PDB entry 1PDZ | X-ray diffraction, 2.20 A resolution | chain A

Chain A:
Protein: Enolase
Source organism: Homarus gammarus
Notes: EC 4.2.1.11
Reference sequence: P56252 (ENO_HOMGA); residues 1-433 here = UniProt positions 1-433
Sequence (434 residues; numbered 0 to 433; the number before each row is that of its first residue; numbering starts at 0):
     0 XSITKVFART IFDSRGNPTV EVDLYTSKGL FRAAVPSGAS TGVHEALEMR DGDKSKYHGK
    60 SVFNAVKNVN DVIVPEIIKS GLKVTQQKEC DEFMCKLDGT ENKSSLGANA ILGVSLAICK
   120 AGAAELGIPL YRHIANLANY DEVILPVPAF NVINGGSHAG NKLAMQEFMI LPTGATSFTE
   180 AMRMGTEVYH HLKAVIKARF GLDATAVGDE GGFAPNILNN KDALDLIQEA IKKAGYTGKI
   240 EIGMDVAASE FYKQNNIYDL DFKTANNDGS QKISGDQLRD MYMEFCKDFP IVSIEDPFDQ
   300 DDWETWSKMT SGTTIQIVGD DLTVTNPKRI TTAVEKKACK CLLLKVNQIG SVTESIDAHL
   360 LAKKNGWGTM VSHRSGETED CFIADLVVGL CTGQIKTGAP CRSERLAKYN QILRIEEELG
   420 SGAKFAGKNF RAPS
Modified / non-standard residues: ACE (acetyl group) at position 0
Curated features (UniProtKB/Swiss-Prot):
  - active site: E209 (Proton donor), K344 (Proton acceptor)
  - binding site ((2R)-2-phosphoglycerate): S36, H157, K344, R373, S374
  - binding site (Mn(2+)): D244, E294, D319
  - modified residue: S1 (N-acetylserine)
Ion coordination: Mn2+: D244, E294, D319
Residues lining bound ligands: 2-phosphoglycolic acid (PGA): S36, H157, E166, E209, K344, S371, H372, R373, S374, K395

Overview:
Bound to chain A: 2-phosphoglycolic acid. The Mn2+ site is built by D244, E294 and D319. UniProt lists
active-site residues E209 and K344, 5 (2R)-2-phosphoglycerate-binding residues and 3 Mn2+-binding residues.
Chain A is Enolase (Homarus gammarus); the structure, X-ray structure and catalytic mechanism of lobster
enolase, was determined by X-ray diffraction (same publication as 1PDY).
